PDB entry 5KEN | electron microscopy, 4.30 A resolution (low resolution: residue-level contacts below are approximate; hydrogen-bond / salt-bridge calls are withheld) | chains I and J of the 16 polymer chains in the assembly

# Chain I
Molecule: c13C6 variable Fab domain light chain
Organism: Homo sapiens
Notes: antibody fragment or engineered binder
Amino-acid sequence (107 residues; row label = number of the first residue in the row):
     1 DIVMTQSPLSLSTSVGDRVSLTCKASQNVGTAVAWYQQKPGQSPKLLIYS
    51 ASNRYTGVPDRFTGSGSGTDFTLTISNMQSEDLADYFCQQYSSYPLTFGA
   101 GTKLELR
Disulfides: Cys23-Cys88

# Chain J
Molecule: c13C6 variable Fab domain heavy chain
Organism: Homo sapiens
Notes: antibody fragment or engineered binder
Amino-acid sequence (121 residues; row label = number of the first residue in the row; a row labelled like 35A-35B holds insertion residues (35A, then the next letters in order)):
     1 DVKLLESGGGLVQPGGSLKLSCAASGFSLSTSGVG
35A-35B VG
    36 WFRQPSGKGLEWLALIWWDDDKYYNPSLKSQLSISKDFSRNQVFLKI
82A-82C SNV
    83 DIADTATYYCARRDPFGY
100A-100D DNAM
   101 GYWGQGTSVTVS
Disulfides: Cys22-Cys92

# Interface between chain I and chain J
Residue-residue contacts - 32 pairs, chain I then chain J:
  Tyr36(I) with Met100D(J); Gly101(J); Trp103(J)
  Gln38(I) with Gln39(J)
  Gln42(I) with Tyr91(J)
  Ser43(I) with Tyr91(J); Trp103(J)
  Pro44(I) with Leu45(J); Trp103(J)
  Lys45(I) with Trp103(J)
  Leu46(I) with Pro97(J); Trp103(J)
  Tyr49(I) with Pro97(J); Tyr100(J); Ala100C(J)
  Ser50(I) with Tyr100(J); Asp100A(J)
  Tyr55(I) with Asp96(J)
  Phe87(I) with Gly44(J)
  Gln89(I) with Leu45(J)
  Tyr91(I) with Asp100A(J); Asn100B(J); Ala100C(J); Met100D(J); Gly101(J)
  Tyr94(I) with Tyr58(J)
  Pro95(I) with Trp47(J); Pro61(J)
  Leu96(I) with Trp47(J)
  Phe98(I) with Gly44(J); Leu45(J); Glu46(J)
Interface residues without a listed pair, chain I (20 interface residues in all): Asp1, Thr31, Ala32
Interface residues without a listed pair, chain J (19 interface residues in all): Phe37, Leu50

# Overview
The interface between chain I and chain J involves 20 residues on one side and 19 on the other.
Chain I is c13C6 variable Fab domain light chain and chain J is c13C6 variable Fab domain heavy chain, both
from Homo sapiens; the structure, EBOV GP in complex with variable Fab domains of IgGs c4G7 and c13C6, was
determined by electron microscopy, deposited together with 5KEM.
